4PG9 - chains A and C of the 3 polymer chains in the assembly; structure by X-ray diffraction, 2.40 A resolution.

# Chain A
Molecule: H-2 class I histocompatibility antigen, K-B alpha chain
From: Mus musculus
Notes: fragment: heavy chain
UniProtKB: P01901 (HA1B_MOUSE); residues 1-278 here correspond to UniProt positions 22-299 (UniProt number = residue number + 21)
Sequence (304 residues; each row starts with the number of its first residue; numbers below 1 keep their minus sign (Met-25 is residue -25)):
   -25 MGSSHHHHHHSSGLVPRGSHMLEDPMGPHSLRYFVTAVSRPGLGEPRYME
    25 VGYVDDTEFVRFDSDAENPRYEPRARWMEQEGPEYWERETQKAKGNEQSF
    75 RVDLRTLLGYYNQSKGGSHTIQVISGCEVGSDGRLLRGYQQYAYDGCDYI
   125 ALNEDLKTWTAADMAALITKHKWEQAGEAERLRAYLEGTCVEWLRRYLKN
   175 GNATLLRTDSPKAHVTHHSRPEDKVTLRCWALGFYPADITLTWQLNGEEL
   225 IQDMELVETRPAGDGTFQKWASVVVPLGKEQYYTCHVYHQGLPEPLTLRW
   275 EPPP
Disordered / not traced: -25 to 0, 277-278
Differences from the reference sequence: initiating methionine (-25); expression tag (-24 to 0)
Curated features (UniProtKB/Swiss-Prot):
  - region: Glu275 to Pro278 (Connecting peptide)
  - glycosylation (N-linked (GlcNAc...) asparagine): Asn86, Asn176
Disulfide bonds: Cys101-Cys164, Cys203-Cys259
From the paper describing this entry:
  - contacts within the chain: Gln114-Tyr116 (water-mediated contact)
  - binding site for Sendai virus nucleoprotein (chain C): Gln114, Tyr116, Tyr123

# Chain C
Molecule: Sendai virus nucleoprotein
Notes: fragment: peptide 324-332
Sequence (9 residues; row label = number of the first residue in the row):
     1 FAPGNYPAL

# Interface between chain A and chain C
Pairs across the interface - 39 pairs, chain A then chain C:
  Tyr7(A) with Phe1(C), hydrogen bond (side chain-backbone); Ala2(C), hydrogen bond (side chain-backbone)
  Val9(A) with Tyr6(C)
  Tyr45(A) with Ala2(C)
  Tyr59(A) with Phe1(C)
  Arg62(A) with Phe1(C)
  Glu63(A) with Phe1(C); Ala2(C), hydrogen bond (side chain-backbone)
  Lys66(A) with Phe1(C); Ala2(C), hydrogen bond (side chain-backbone); Pro3(C); Gly4(C)
  Asn70(A) with Pro3(C), hydrogen bond (side chain-backbone); Gly4(C); Asn5(C); Tyr6(C)
  Ser73(A) with Tyr6(C)
  Phe74(A) with Tyr6(C), hydrophobic
  Asp77(A) with Ala8(C); Leu9(C), hydrogen bond (side chain-backbone)
  Thr80(A) with Leu9(C)
  Leu81(A) with Leu9(C), hydrophobic
  Tyr84(A) with Leu9(C), hydrogen bond (side chain-backbone)
  Ser99(A) with Tyr6(C)
  Gln114(A) with Tyr6(C)
  Tyr116(A) with Tyr6(C)
  Tyr123(A) with Leu9(C), hydrophobic
  Thr143(A) with Leu9(C), hydrogen bond (side chain-backbone)
  Lys146(A) with Leu9(C), hydrogen bond (side chain-backbone)
  Trp147(A) with Pro7(C); Ala8(C), hydrogen bond (side chain-backbone); Leu9(C), hydrophobic
  Glu152(A) with Pro7(C)
  Tyr159(A) with Phe1(C), hydrogen bond (side chain-backbone); Ala2(C); Pro3(C)
  Thr163(A) with Phe1(C)
  Trp167(A) with Phe1(C), hydrophobic
  Tyr171(A) with Phe1(C), hydrogen bond (side chain-backbone)
Interface residues without a listed pair, chain A (31 interface residues in all): Leu5, Tyr22, Glu24, Ile95, Val97

# Summary
31 residues of chain A and 9 residues of chain C are in contact, with 12 hydrogen bonds. Polar pairs include
Tyr7(A)-Phe1(C), Tyr7(A)-Ala2(C) and Glu63(A)-Ala2(C). From the paper: a binding site for Sendai virus
nucleoprotein (chain C) at Gln114(A), Tyr116(A) and Tyr123(A); contacts within the chain involving Gln114(A)
and Tyr116(A).
Here chain A is H-2 class I histocompatibility antigen, K-B alpha chain (Mus musculus) and chain C is Sendai
virus nucleoprotein. Entry 4PG9 (MHC Class I in complex with Sendai virus nucleoprotein peptide FAPGNYPAL) was
determined by X-ray diffraction (same publication as 4PGB, 4PGC, 4PGD and 4PGE).
